PDB entry 7D7S | X-ray diffraction, 3.32 A resolution | chains A and D

[Chain A]
Name: Protein Nef
Organism: Human immunodeficiency virus type 1 group M subtype B (isolate ARV2/SF2)
Reference sequence: P03407 (NEF_HV1A2); numbering as in UniProt (aligned over 1-209)
Sequence (223 residues; row label = number of the first residue in the row):
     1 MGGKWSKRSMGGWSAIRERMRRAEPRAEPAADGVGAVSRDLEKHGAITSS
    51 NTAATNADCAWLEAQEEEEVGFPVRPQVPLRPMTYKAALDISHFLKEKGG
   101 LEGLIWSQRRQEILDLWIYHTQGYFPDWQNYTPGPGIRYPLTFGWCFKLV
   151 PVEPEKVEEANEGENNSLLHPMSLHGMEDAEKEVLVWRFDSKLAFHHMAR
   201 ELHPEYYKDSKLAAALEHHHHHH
Not modelled in the structure: 1-73, 154-182, 208-223
Differences from the reference sequence: expression tag (210-223)
Swiss-Prot annotation at these positions:
  - region: E66 to E69 (Acidic), P73 to P82 (SH3-binding), E112 to W128 (Mediates dimerization, Nef-PTE1 interaction), V152 to V184 (Binding to ATP6V1H)
  - motif: P76 to P79 (PxxP), L168, L169 (Dileucine internalization motif), E178, D179 (Diacidic)
  - site: M20 (Might play a role in AP-1 recruitment to the Nef-MHC-I complex), W61, L62 (Cleavage)
  - modified residue: S6 (Phosphoserine)
  - lipidation: G2 (N-myristoyl glycine)
  - mutagenesis: R75 (R75T: Complete loss of viral replication. Incapacity to trigger cellular activation, probably due to reduced interaction with the TCR environment), S107 (S107A: No effect), L168 to L169 (Partial loss of binding to NBP1), E178 to D179 (Partial loss of binding to NBP1)

[Chain D]
Name: Tyrosine-protein kinase Fyn
Organism: Homo sapiens
Reference sequence: E5RFS5 (E5RFS5_HUMAN); residue numbers follow UniProt; this construct covers 82-144
Sequence (72 residues; each row starts with the number of its first residue):
    81 MTGVTLFVALYDYEAITEDDLSFHKGEKFQILNSSEGDWWEARSLTTGET
   131 GYIPSNYVAPVDSILEHHHHHH
Not modelled in the structure: 81-83, 145-152
Differences from the reference sequence: initiating methionine (81); engineered mutation I96 (Arg in E5RFS5); expression tag (145-152)

[Chain A / chain D interface]
Contacting residue pairs (27; chain A residue first):
  R75(A) - D92(D)
  R75(A) - Y93(D)
  R75(A) - E94(D)
  R75(A) - Y137(D)
  P76(A) - Y91(D)  hydrophobic
  P76(A) - Y137(D)  hydrogen bond (backbone-side chain)
  Q77(A) - N136(D)  hydrogen bond (backbone-side chain)
  V78(A) - W119(D)  hydrophobic
  V78(A) - Y137(D)
  P79(A) - D118(D)
  P79(A) - W119(D)  hydrogen bond (backbone-side chain)
  P79(A) - P134(D)
  P79(A) - N136(D)
  R81(A) - W119(D)
  K86(A) - D99(D)  salt bridge
  A87(A) - T97(D)
  D90(A) - T97(D)
  D90(A) - E98(D)  hydrogen bond (side chain-backbone)
  I91(A) - I96(D)  hydrophobic
  F94(A) - I96(D)  hydrophobic
  W117(A) - I96(D)  hydrophobic
  T121(A) - Y93(D)
  Q122(A) - Y93(D)  hydrogen bond
  Q122(A) - E94(D)  hydrogen bond (side chain-backbone)
  Q122(A) - I96(D)
  Q122(A) - D100(D)
  Q122(A) - W119(D)
Also at the interface, not in a pair above, chain A (16 interface residues in all): L80, G123
Also at the interface, not in a pair above, chain D (17 interface residues in all): A95, Y132, S135

[Overview]
The interface between chain A and chain D involves 16 residues on one side and 17 on the other, with 6
hydrogen bonds and 1 salt bridge. Polar pairs include K86(A)-D99(D), P76(A)-Y137(D) and Q77(A)-N136(D).
Curated annotation (UniProt) lists 6 mutagenesis sites on chain A.
Chain A is Protein Nef (Human immunodeficiency virus type 1 group M subtype B (isolate ARV2/SF2)) and chain D
is Tyrosine-protein kinase Fyn (Homo sapiens); the structure, HIV-1 SF2 Nef in complex with the Fyn SH3 R96I
mutant, was determined by X-ray diffraction together with 4D8D from the same study.
